Entry 2Y1J (X-ray diffraction, 2.15 A resolution); this record covers chains A and B of the 3 polymer chains in the assembly.

== Chain A ==
Molecule: DNA polymerase I
From: Geobacillus stearothermophilus
Notes: EC 2.7.7.7
Reference sequence: D7D223 (D7D223_GEOSC); residues 297-876 here = UniProt positions 297-876
Chain sequence (580 residues; each row starts with the number of its first residue):
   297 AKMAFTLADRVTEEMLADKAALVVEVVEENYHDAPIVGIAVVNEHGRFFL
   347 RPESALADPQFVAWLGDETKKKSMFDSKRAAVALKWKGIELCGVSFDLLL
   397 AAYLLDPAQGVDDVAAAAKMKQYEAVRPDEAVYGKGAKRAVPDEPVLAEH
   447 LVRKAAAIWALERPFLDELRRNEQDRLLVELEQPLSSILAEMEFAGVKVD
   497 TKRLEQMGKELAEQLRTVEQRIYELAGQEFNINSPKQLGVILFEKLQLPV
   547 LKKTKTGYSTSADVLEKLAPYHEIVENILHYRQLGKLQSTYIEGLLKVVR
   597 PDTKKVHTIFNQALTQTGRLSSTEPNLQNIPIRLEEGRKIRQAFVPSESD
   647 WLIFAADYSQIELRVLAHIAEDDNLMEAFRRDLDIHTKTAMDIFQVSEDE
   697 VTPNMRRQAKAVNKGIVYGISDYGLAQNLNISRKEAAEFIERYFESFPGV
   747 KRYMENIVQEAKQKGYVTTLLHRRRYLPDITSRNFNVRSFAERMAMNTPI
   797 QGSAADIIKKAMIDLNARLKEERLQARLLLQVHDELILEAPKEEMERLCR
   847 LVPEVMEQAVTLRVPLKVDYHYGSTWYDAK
Sequence notes: conflict Ser-350 (Thr in D7D223), Lys-505 (Glu in D7D223), Lys-710 (Phe in D7D223)

== Chain B ==
Molecule: 10-nt DNA strand
Sequence (10 nucleotides; numbered 20 to 29; the number before each row is that of its first residue):
    20 GACCAACCCT

== Interface between chain A and chain B ==
Contacting residue pairs (27; chain A residue first):
  Lys-431(A) with DA21(B), salt bridge to the phosphate
  Thr-550(A) with DA24(B), phosphate contact; DA25(B), phosphate contact
  Lys-551(A) with DA24(B), phosphate contact
  Ser-555(A) with DA25(B), hydrogen bond to the phosphate
  Thr-556(A) with DA25(B), hydrogen bond to the phosphate
  Ser-557(A) with DA25(B), phosphate contact; DC26(B), phosphate contact
  Ala-558(A) with DC26(B), hydrogen bond to the phosphate
  Arg-578(A) with DA25(B), hydrogen bond to the phosphate; DC26(B), salt bridge to the phosphate
  Lys-582(A) with DC26(B), base contact; DC27(B), sugar contact
  Tyr-587(A) with DC27(B), sugar contact
  Arg-615(A) with DT29(B), hydrogen bond to the base
  Gln-624(A) with DC28(B), sugar contact
  Asn-625(A) with DC27(B), hydrogen bond to the base; DC28(B), sugar contact
  Ile-626(A) with DC28(B), sugar contact
  Pro-627(A) with DC27(B), phosphate contact; DC28(B), phosphate contact
  Ile-628(A) with DC28(B), hydrogen bond to the phosphate; DT29(B), phosphate contact
  Arg-629(A) with DC28(B), hydrogen bond to the phosphate
  Val-828(A) with DT29(B), phosphate contact
  His-829(A) with DT29(B), sugar contact
  Asp-830(A) with DT29(B), phosphate contact
Also at the interface, not in a pair above, chain A (24 interface residues in all): Ala-433, Thr-552, Tyr-554, Gln-579
Also at the interface, not in a pair above, chain B (9 interface residues in all): DG20, DC23

== Summary ==
24 residues of chain A face 9 of chain B across their interface, with 8 hydrogen bonds and 2 salt bridges.
Among the polar pairs are Arg-615(A)/DT29(B), Asn-625(A)/DC27(B) and Ser-555(A)/DA25(B).
Chain A is DNA polymerase I (Geobacillus stearothermophilus) and chain B is a 10-nt DNA strand; the structure,
Crystal structure of a R-diastereomer analogue of the spore photoproduct in complex with fragment DNA
polymerase ..., was determined by X-ray diffraction, deposited together with 2Y1I.
